PDB entry 2ZI0 | X-ray diffraction, 2.82 A resolution | chains A and D of the 4 polymer chains in the assembly

[Chain A]
Protein: Protein 2b
Source organism: Tomato aspermy virus
UniProtKB: Q8UYT3 (V2B_TAV); numbering as in UniProt (aligned over 1-69)
Chain sequence (75 residues; row label = number of the first residue in the row):
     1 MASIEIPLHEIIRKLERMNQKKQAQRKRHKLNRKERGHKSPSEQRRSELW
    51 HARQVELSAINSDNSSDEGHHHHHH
Not modelled in the structure: 1-4, 65-75
Sequence notes: expression tag (70-75)
Modified residues: Mse-1 (selenomethionine); Mse-18 (selenomethionine; parent Met)
UniProt features mapped onto this chain:
  - region: Leu-8 to Mse-18 (Homotetramerization)
  - motif: Arg-26 to Lys-30 (Nuclear localization signal)

[Chain D]
Molecule: 21-nt RNA strand
Sequence (21 nucleotides; row label = number of the first residue in the row):
     1 AGACAGCAUUAUGCUGUCUUU
Not modelled in the structure: 21

[Interface between chain A and chain D]
Pairs across the interface - 12 pairs, chain A then chain D:
  Gln-23(A) / A5(D)  hydrogen bond to the phosphate
  Arg-26(A) / A5(D)  salt bridge to the phosphate
  Arg-26(A) / G6(D)  salt bridge to the phosphate
  Lys-30(A) / A3(D)  salt bridge to the phosphate
  Lys-34(A) / G2(D)  salt bridge to the phosphate
  Lys-39(A) / A1(D)  salt bridge to the phosphate
  Arg-46(A) / A1(D)  base contact
  Arg-46(A) / G2(D)  hydrogen bond to the base
  Arg-46(A) / A3(D)  base contact
  Ser-47(A) / A1(D)  base contact
  Trp-50(A) / A1(D)  stacking on the base
  His-51(A) / A1(D)  salt bridge to the phosphate
Also at the interface, not in a pair above, chain D (6 interface residues in all): C4

[Overview]
The interface between chain A and chain D involves 9 residues on one side and 6 on the other; the contacts
include 2 hydrogen bonds, 6 salt bridges and 1 aromatic stacking contact. Among the polar pairs are
Arg-46(A)/G2(D), Gln-23(A)/A5(D) and Arg-26(A)/A5(D).
Here chain A is Protein 2b (Tomato aspermy virus) and chain D is a 21-nt RNA strand. Entry 2ZI0 (Crystal
structure of Tav2b/siRNA complex) was determined by X-ray diffraction.
